Entry 7SAC (electron microscopy, 3.69 A resolution); this record covers chains A and D of the 4 polymer chains in the assembly.

== Chain A ==
Molecule: Glutamate receptor ionotropic, NMDA 1
From: Rattus norvegicus
UniProt: P35439 (NMDZ1_RAT); residues 1-847 here = UniProt positions 1-847
Sequence (847 residues; row label = number of the first residue in the row):
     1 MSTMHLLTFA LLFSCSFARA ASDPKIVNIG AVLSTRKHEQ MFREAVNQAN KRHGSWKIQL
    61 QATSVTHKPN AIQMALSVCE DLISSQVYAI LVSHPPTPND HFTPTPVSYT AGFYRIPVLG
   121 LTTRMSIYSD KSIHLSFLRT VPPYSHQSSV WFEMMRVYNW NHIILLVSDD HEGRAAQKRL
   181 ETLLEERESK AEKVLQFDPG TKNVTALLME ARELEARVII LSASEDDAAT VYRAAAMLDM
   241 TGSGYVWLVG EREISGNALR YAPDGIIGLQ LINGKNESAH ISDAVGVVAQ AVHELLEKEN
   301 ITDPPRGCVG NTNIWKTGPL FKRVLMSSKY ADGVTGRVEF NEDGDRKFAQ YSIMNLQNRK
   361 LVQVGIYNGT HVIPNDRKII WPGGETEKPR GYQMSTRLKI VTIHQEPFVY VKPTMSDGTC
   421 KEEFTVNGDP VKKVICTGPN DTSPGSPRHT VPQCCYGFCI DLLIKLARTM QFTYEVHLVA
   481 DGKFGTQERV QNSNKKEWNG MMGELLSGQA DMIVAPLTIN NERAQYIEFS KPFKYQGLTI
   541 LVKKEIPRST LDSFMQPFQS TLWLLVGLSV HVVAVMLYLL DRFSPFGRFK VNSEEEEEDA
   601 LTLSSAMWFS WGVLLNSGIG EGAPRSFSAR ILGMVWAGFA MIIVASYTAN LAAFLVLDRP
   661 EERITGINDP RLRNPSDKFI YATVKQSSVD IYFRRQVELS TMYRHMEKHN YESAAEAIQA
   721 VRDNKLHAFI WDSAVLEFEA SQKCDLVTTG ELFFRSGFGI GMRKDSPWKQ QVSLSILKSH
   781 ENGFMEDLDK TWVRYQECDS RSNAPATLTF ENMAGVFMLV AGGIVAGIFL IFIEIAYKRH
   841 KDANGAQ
Disordered / not traced: 1-24, 53-57, 585-601, 842-847
Construct notes: conflict Ser22 (Cys in P35439), Gln61 (Asn in P35439), Asp239 (Asn in P35439), Gln350 (Asn in P35439), Gln471 (Asn in P35439), Gln491 (Asn in P35439), Gln771 (Asn in P35439), Asn844 (Arg in P35439), Gly845 (Arg in P35439), Ala846 (Lys in P35439)
Cystine bridges: Cys79-Cys308, Cys420-Cys454, Cys436-Cys455, Cys744-Cys798
Covalently attached groups: N-acetylglucosamine (NAG) linked to Asn368
Small-molecule neighbours:
  - glycine (GLY): Phe484, Pro516, Leu517, Thr518, Arg523, Ser687, Ser688, Trp731, Asp732, Phe758
  - Esketamine (JC9; (2S)-2-(2-chlorophenyl)-2-(methylamino)cyclohexan-1-one): Asn616, Val644, Thr648
UniProt features mapped onto this chain:
  - region: Leu603 to Pro624 (Pore-forming)
  - binding site (glycine): Pro516, Thr518, Arg523, Ser688, Asp732
  - glycosylation (N-linked (GlcNAc...) asparagine): Asn203, Asn276, Asn300, Asn368, Asn440, Asn674
What the authors report for this chain:
  - binding site for Esketamine: Val644
  - mutagenesis - V644A (2.07-fold): decreased binding to Esketamine

== Chain D ==
Molecule: Glutamate receptor ionotropic, NMDA 2B
From: Rattus norvegicus
UniProt: Q00960 (NMDE2_RAT); residues 27-852 here = UniProt positions 27-852
Sequence (883 residues; each row starts with the number of its first residue; numbers below 1 keep their minus sign (Met-30 is residue -30)):
   -30 MGTMRLFLLA VLFLFSFARA TGWSHPQFEK GGGSGGGSGG SAWSHPQFEK GALVPRGRSQ
    30 KSPPSIGIAV ILVGTSDEVA IKDAHEKDDF HHLSVVPRVE LVAMNETDPK SIITRICDLM
    90 SDRKIQGVVF ADDTDQEAIA QILDFISAQT LTPILGIHGG SSMIMADKDE SSMFFQFGPS
   150 IEQQASVMLN IMEEYDWYIF SIVTTYFPGY QDFVNKIRST IENSFVGWEL EEVLLLDMSL
   210 DDGDSKIQNQ LKKLQSPIIL LYCTKEEATY IFEVANSVGL TGYGYTWIVP SLVAGDTDTV
   270 PSEFPTGLIS VSYDEWDYGL PARVRDGIAI ITTAASDMLS EHSFIPEPKS SCYNTHEKRI
   330 YQSNMLNRYL INVTFEGRNL SFSEDGYQMH PKLVIILLNK ERKWERVGKW KDKSLQMKYY
   390 VWPRMCPETE EQEDDHLSIV TLEEAPFVIV ESVDPLSGTC MRNTVPCQKR IISENKTDEE
   450 PGYIKKCCKG FCIDILKKIS KSVKFTYDLY LVTNGKHGKK INGTWNGMIG EVVMKRAYMA
   510 VGSLTINEER SEVVDFSVPF IETGISVMVS RSNGTVSPSA FLEPFSADVW VMMFVMLLIV
   570 SAVAVFVFEY FSPVGYNRCL ADGREPGGPS FTIGKAIWLL WGLVFNNSVP VQNPKGTTSK
   630 IMVSVWAFFA VIFLASYTAN LAAFMIQEEY VDQVSGLSDK KFQRPNDFSP PFRFGTVPNG
   690 STERNIRNNY AEMHAYMGKF NQRGVDDALL SLKTGKLDAF IYDAAVLNYM AGRDEGCKLV
   750 TIGSGKVFAS TGYGIAIQKD SGWKRQVDLA ILQLFGDGEM EELEALWLTG ICHNEKNEVM
   810 SSQLDIDNMA GVFYMLGAAM ALSLITFICE HLFYWQFRHS FMG
Disordered / not traced: -30 to 33, 395-402, 580-598, 846-852
Construct notes: expression tag (-30 to 26); conflict Ser849 (Cys in Q00960)
Cystine bridges: Cys86-Cys321, Cys429-Cys456, Cys436-Cys457, Cys746-Cys801
Covalently attached groups: N-acetylglucosamine (NAG) linked to Asn688
Small-molecule neighbours:
  - glutamic acid (GLU): His486, Ser512, Leu513, Thr514, Arg519, Val686, Gly689, Ser690, Thr691, Tyr731, Asp732, Tyr762
  - Esketamine (JC9; (2S)-2-(2-chlorophenyl)-2-(methylamino)cyclohexan-1-one): Asn615, Val640, Leu643, Thr647
UniProt features mapped onto this chain:
  - region: Lys604 to Pro623 (Pore-forming)
  - binding site (Zn(2+)): His127, Glu284
  - binding site (L-glutamate): Thr514, Arg519, Ser690, Thr691, Asp732
  - site: Asn615 (Functional determinant of NMDA receptors)
  - glycosylation (N-linked (GlcNAc...) asparagine): Asn74, Asn341, Asn348, Asn444, Asn491, Asn542, Asn688
  - mutagenesis: His60 (H60A: Normal zinc binding), His127 (H127A: Reduced zinc binding), Asp283 (D283A: Slightly reduced zinc binding), Glu284 (E284A: Reduced zinc binding), His311 (H311A: Normal zinc binding), His359 (H359A: Normal zinc binding)
What the authors report for this chain:
  - binding site for Esketamine: Leu643
  - mutagenesis - L643A, T647S: decreased binding to Esketamine
  - mutagenesis - N615Q: unchanged binding to Esketamine

== How chain A and chain D interact ==
Contacting residue pairs (55):
  Ile519(A) with Leu781(D), hydrophobic
  Asn521(A) with Gln782(D), hydrogen bond
  Ala524(A) with Leu781(D), hydrophobic
  Lys531(A) with Ile515(D)
  Tyr535(A) with Thr760(D)
  Trp608(A) with Lys629(D); Ile630(D), hydrophobic
  Leu615(A) with Ser633(D); Ala636(D), hydrophobic; Phe637(D), hydrophobic
  Asn616(A) with Asn616(D)
  Ser617(A) with Ala636(D)
  Gly618(A) with Asn616(D)
  Ile619(A) with Lys629(D)
  Tyr647(A) with Ile641(D)
  Thr648(A) with Ala644(D)
  Leu651(A) with Ser645(D)
  Ala652(A) with Ala648(D)
  Val656(A) with Gln656(D)
  Tyr692(A) with Gly785(D)
  Arg695(A) with Gln782(D)
  Gln696(A) with Asp786(D)
  Phe753(A) with Glu790(D)
  Arg755(A) with Glu793(D), salt bridge
  Lys764(A) with Arg774(D)
  Leu774(A) with Ser520(D)
  Leu777(A) with Ile515(D), hydrophobic; Ser520(D)
  Lys778(A) with Glu517(D), salt bridge
  His780(A) with Ser759(D)
  Glu781(A) with Asn516(D); Glu517(D); Asn694(D); Asn698(D)
  Glu786(A) with Val756(D); Phe757(D)
  Asn803(A) with Gln656(D)
  Pro805(A) with Gln656(D)
  Thr807(A) with Glu552(D); Phe554(D)
  Leu808(A) with Phe554(D), hydrophobic; Asn649(D)
  Phe810(A) with Val558(D), hydrophobic; Met561(D), hydrophobic
  Val816(A) with Ile641(D), hydrophobic
  Phe817(A) with Met561(D), hydrophobic; Met565(D), hydrophobic; Phe638(D), hydrophobic
  Val820(A) with Met565(D), hydrophobic; Val634(D), hydrophobic
  Ala821(A) with Met565(D)
  Ile824(A) with Val572(D), hydrophobic
  Leu830(A) with Thr627(D)
  Ile831(A) with Val576(D), hydrophobic; Thr627(D)
Interface residues without a listed pair, chain A (51 interface residues in all): Gln525, Pro532, Phe554, Gly620, Leu655, Phe754, Ser756, Ala804, Ala806, Leu819, Glu834
Interface residues without a listed pair, chain D (57 interface residues in all): Phe525, Pro528, Glu531, Ser555, Asp557, Met562, Val569, Asn615, Asn622, Val632, Trp635, Ala652, Phe653, Ile655, Ala758, Gly761, Leu778, Phe784

== Overview ==
Chain A and chain D form an interface of 51 and 57 residues respectively; the contacts include 1 hydrogen bond
and 2 salt bridges. Polar contacts include Arg755(A)-Glu793(D), Lys778(A)-Glu517(D) and Asn521(A)-Gln782(D).
The paper reports a binding site for Esketamine at Val644(A) and Leu643(D); L643A and T647S of chain D reduce
binding to Esketamine; 4 substitutions were tested in all.
Here chain A is Glutamate receptor ionotropic, NMDA 1 and chain D is Glutamate receptor ionotropic, NMDA 2B,
both from Rattus norvegicus. Entry 7SAC (S-(+)-ketamine bound GluN1a-GluN2B NMDA receptors at 3.69 Angstrom
resolution) was determined by electron microscopy (same publication as 7SAA, 7SAB and 7SAD).
